PDB entry 8YN2 | electron microscopy, 2.66 A resolution | chains A and B of the 5 polymer chains in the assembly

== Chain A ==
Protein: Engineered guanine nucleotide-binding protein G(q) subunit alpha
Organism: synthetic construct
Sequence (246 residues; numbered 1 to 359; 113 numbers in that range are skipped by the numbering (no residue carries them; nothing is unmodelled there); the number before each row is that of its first residue):
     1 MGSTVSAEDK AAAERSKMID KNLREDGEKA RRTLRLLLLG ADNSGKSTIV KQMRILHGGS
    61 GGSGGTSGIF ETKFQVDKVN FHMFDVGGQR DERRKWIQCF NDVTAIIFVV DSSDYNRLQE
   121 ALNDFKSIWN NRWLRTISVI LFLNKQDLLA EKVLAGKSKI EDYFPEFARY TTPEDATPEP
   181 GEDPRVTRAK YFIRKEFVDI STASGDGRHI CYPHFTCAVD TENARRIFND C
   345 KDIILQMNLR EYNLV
Unresolved in the structure: 1-4, 55-67

== Chain B ==
Protein: Guanine nucleotide-binding protein G(I)/G(S)/G(T) subunit beta-1
Organism: Homo sapiens
UniProtKB: P62873 (GBB1_HUMAN); residue numbers follow UniProt; this construct covers 2-340
Sequence (376 residues; each row starts with the number of its first residue; numbers below 1 keep their minus sign (Met-9 is residue -9)):
    -9 MHHHHHHGSS GSELDQLRQE AEQLKNQIRD ARKACADATL SQITNNIDPV GRIQMRTRRT
    51 LRGHLAKIYA MHWGTDSRLL VSASQDGKLI IWDSYTTNKV HAIPLRSSWV MTCAYAPSGN
   111 YVACGGLDNI CSIYNLKTRE GNVRVSRELA GHTGYLSCCR FLDDNQIVTS SGDTTCALWD
   171 IETGQQTTTF TGHTGDVMSL SLAPDTRLFV SGACDASAKL WDVREGMCRQ TFTGHESDIN
   231 AICFFPNGNA FATGSDDATC RLFDLRADQE LMTYSHDNII CGITSVSFSK SGRLLLAGYD
   291 DFNCNVWDAL KADRAGVLAG HDNRVSCLGV TDDGMAVATG SWDSFLKIWN GSSGGGGSGG
   351 GGSSGVSGWR LFKKIS
Unresolved in the structure: -9 to 1, 344-366
Construct notes: initiating methionine (-9); expression tag (-8 to 1, 341-366)
Swiss-Prot annotation at these positions:
  - modified residue: Ser2 (N-acetylserine), His266 (Phosphohistidine)

== Chain A / chain B interface ==
Pairs across the interface - 46 pairs, chain A then chain B:
  Ala13(A) with Asn88(B)
  Arg15(A) with Val90(B), hydrogen bond (side chain-backbone); His91(B), hydrogen bond
  Ser16(A) with Asn88(B); Lys89(B), hydrogen bond (side chain-backbone)
  Ile19(A) with Lys89(B); Ala92(B), hydrophobic
  Asp20(A) with Lys89(B), salt bridge
  Leu23(A) with Gly53(B); Leu55(B); Lys78(B); Ile80(B), hydrophobic; Lys89(B)
  Asp26(A) with Lys78(B), salt bridge
  Gly27(A) with Leu55(B)
  Arg35(A) with Trp99(B)
  Gly68(A) with Leu117(B); Asp118(B); Asn119(B)
  Ile69(A) with Leu117(B)
  Glu71(A) with Ser97(B); Trp99(B)
  Phe84(A) with Trp99(B), hydrophobic
  Glu92(A) with Asp186(B)
  Arg94(A) with Cys204(B); Asp228(B), salt bridge
  Lys95(A) with Tyr145(B); Met188(B); Cys204(B); Asp228(B), salt bridge; Asn230(B), hydrogen bond; Asp246(B), salt bridge
  Trp96(A) with Met101(B), hydrophobic; Leu117(B), hydrophobic
  Gln98(A) with Tyr59(B), hydrogen bond (backbone-side chain); Arg314(B), hydrogen bond
  Cys99(A) with Tyr59(B); Gln75(B), hydrogen bond; Trp99(B); Met101(B), hydrophobic
  Phe100(A) with Trp99(B), hydrophobic; Leu117(B), hydrophobic
  Asn101(A) with Lys57(B); Trp332(B)
  Trp133(A) with Arg314(B); Trp332(B), hydrophobic
Also at the interface, not in a pair above, chain A (24 interface residues in all): Ala12, Arg24
Also at the interface, not in a pair above, chain B (30 interface residues in all): Arg52, Thr87, Asp290

== In short ==
The interface between chain A and chain B involves 24 residues on one side and 30 on the other; the contacts
include 7 hydrogen bonds and 5 salt bridges. Among the polar pairs are Asp20(A)-Lys89(B), Asp26(A)-Lys78(B)
and Arg94(A)-Asp228(B).
Chain A is Engineered guanine nucleotide-binding protein G(q) subunit alpha (synthetic construct) and chain B
is Guanine nucleotide-binding protein G(I)/G(S)/G(T) subunit beta-1 (Homo sapiens); the structure, Cryo-EM
structure of histamine H1 receptor in complex with histamine and miniGq, was determined by electron microscopy
together with 8YN3, 8YN4, 8YN5, 8YN6, 8YN7, 8YN8, 8YN9 and 8YNA from the same study.
